6SI8 - chains D and C of the 4 polymer chains in the assembly; structure by electron microscopy, 3.40 A resolution.

# Chain D (and C)
Protein: Glucose-1-phosphate adenylyltransferase
Organism: Escherichia coli
Notes: EC 2.7.7.27; chain C of this document is another copy of the same molecule, construct and numbering; everything in this record applies to it too
UniProtKB: P0A6V1 (GLGC_ECOLI); residue numbers follow UniProt; this construct covers 1-431
Amino-acid sequence (431 residues; each row starts with the number of its first residue):
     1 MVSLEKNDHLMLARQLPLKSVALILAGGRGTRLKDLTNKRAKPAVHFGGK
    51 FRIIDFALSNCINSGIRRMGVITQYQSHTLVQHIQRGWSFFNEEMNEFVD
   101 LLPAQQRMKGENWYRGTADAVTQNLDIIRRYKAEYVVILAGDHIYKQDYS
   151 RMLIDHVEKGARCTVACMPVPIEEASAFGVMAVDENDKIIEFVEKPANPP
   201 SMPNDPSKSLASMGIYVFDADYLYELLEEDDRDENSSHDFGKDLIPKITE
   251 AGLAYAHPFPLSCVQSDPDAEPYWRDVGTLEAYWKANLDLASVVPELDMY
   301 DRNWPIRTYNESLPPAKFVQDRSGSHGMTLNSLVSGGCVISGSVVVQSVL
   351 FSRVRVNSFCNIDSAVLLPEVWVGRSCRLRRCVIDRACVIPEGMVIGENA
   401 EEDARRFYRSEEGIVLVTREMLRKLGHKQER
Disordered / not traced: 1-6
Small-molecule neighbours: adenosine monophosphate (AMP): Lys-39, Arg-40, Ala-44, His-46, Arg-52, Thr-79, Glu-370, Arg-386, Ala-387, Arg-419
UniProt features mapped onto this chain:
  - binding site (beta-D-fructose 1,6-bisphosphate): Lys-39, Arg-419 to Arg-423, Gln-429 to Arg-431
  - binding site (AMP): Arg-40, His-46, Arg-52, Arg-130, Glu-370, Arg-386
  - binding site (alpha-D-glucose 1-phosphate): Tyr-114, Gly-179, Glu-194, Lys-195, Ser-212
  - site (Could play a key role in the communication between the regulatory and the substrate sites): Gln-74, Trp-113
  - natural variant: Ala-44 (A44T: In SG14 mutant), Arg-67 (R67C: In CL1136 mutant), Pro-295 (P295S: In SG5 mutant), Gly-336 (G336D: In 618 mutant)
  - mutagenesis: Lys-39 (K39E: The level of activation by pyridoxal phosphate and fructose-1,6-phosphate is only approximately 2-fold compared to activation of 15- to 28-fold respectively, for the wild-type ...), Gln-74 (Q74A: Insensitive to activation by fructose-1,6-bisphosphate, but still binds fructose-1,6-bisphosphate with similar affinity as the wild-type ...), Trp-113 (W113A: Insensitive to activation by fructose-1,6-bisphosphate, but still binds fructose-1,6-bisphosphate, with similar affinity as the wild-type ...), Tyr-114 (Y114F: Shows a decrease of affinity for the substrates and less than 2-fold activation by fructose 1,6-bisphosphate in the ADP-glucose synthesis direction ...), Lys-195 (K195E/I/H/R: Decrease of the affinity for alpha-D-glucose 1-phosphate, but no loss in adenylyltransferase activity ...)
What the authors report for this chain:
  - binding site for adenosine monophosphate: Arg-40, His-46, Thr-79, Arg-130, Arg-386
  - mutagenesis - Q106A, R115A: decreased catalytic activity on FBP (citing earlier work)
  - mutagenesis - W113A: decreased catalytic activity (citing earlier work)
  - mutagenesis - P103A, W113A, Y114A: increased catalytic activity on adenosine monophosphate (citing earlier work)
  - catalytic residues: Arg-32, Lys-42, Lys-195 (by similarity / conservation)

# Chain D / chain C interface
Pairs across the interface (63):
  Gly-48(D) / Pro-315(C)
  Lys-50(D) / Ser-312(C)  hydrogen bond
  Lys-50(D) / Leu-313(C)  hydrogen bond (side chain-backbone)
  Leu-290(D) / Lys-317(C)  hydrogen bond (backbone-side chain)
  Ala-291(D) / Lys-317(C)  hydrogen bond (backbone-side chain)
  Ser-292(D) / Lys-317(C)  hydrogen bond (backbone-side chain)
  Val-293(D) / Gln-320(C)
  Tyr-300(D) / Pro-314(C)  hydrophobic
  Tyr-300(D) / Pro-315(C)
  Tyr-300(D) / Lys-317(C)
  Tyr-300(D) / Gly-337(C)
  Tyr-300(D) / Val-339(C)  hydrophobic
  Asn-310(D) / Asn-310(C)
  Asn-310(D) / Ser-312(C)  hydrogen bond
  Ser-312(D) / Lys-50(C)  hydrogen bond
  Ser-312(D) / Asn-310(C)  hydrogen bond
  Leu-313(D) / Lys-50(C)  hydrogen bond (backbone-side chain)
  Pro-314(D) / Tyr-300(C)  hydrophobic
  Pro-315(D) / Gly-48(C)
  Pro-315(D) / Tyr-300(C)
  Pro-315(D) / Ser-335(C)
  Ala-316(D) / Ser-332(C)
  Ala-316(D) / Leu-333(C)
  Ala-316(D) / Val-334(C)  hydrogen bond (backbone-backbone)
  Lys-317(D) / Leu-290(C)  hydrogen bond (side chain-backbone)
  Lys-317(D) / Ala-291(C)  hydrogen bond (side chain-backbone)
  Lys-317(D) / Ser-292(C)  hydrogen bond (side chain-backbone)
  Lys-317(D) / Tyr-300(C)
  Lys-317(D) / Ser-332(C)
  Lys-317(D) / Leu-333(C)
  Phe-318(D) / Phe-318(C)  hydrophobic
  Phe-318(D) / Thr-329(C)
  Phe-318(D) / Asn-331(C)  hydrogen bond (backbone-backbone)
  Phe-318(D) / Ser-332(C)  hydrogen bond (backbone-backbone)
  Val-319(D) / Asn-331(C)
  Gln-320(D) / Leu-330(C)
  Gln-320(D) / Asn-331(C)  hydrogen bond (backbone-side chain)
  Ser-325(D) / Leu-330(C)
  His-326(D) / Met-328(C)
  His-326(D) / Thr-329(C)
  His-326(D) / Leu-330(C)
  Gly-327(D) / Met-328(C)
  Gly-327(D) / Thr-329(C)  hydrogen bond (backbone-side chain)
  Met-328(D) / His-326(C)
  Met-328(D) / Gly-327(C)
  Met-328(D) / Met-328(C)  hydrophobic
  Thr-329(D) / Phe-318(C)
  Thr-329(D) / His-326(C)
  Thr-329(D) / Gly-327(C)  hydrogen bond (backbone-backbone)
  Leu-330(D) / Gln-320(C)
  Leu-330(D) / Ser-325(C)
  Leu-330(D) / His-326(C)
  Asn-331(D) / Phe-318(C)  hydrogen bond (backbone-backbone)
  Asn-331(D) / Val-319(C)
  Asn-331(D) / Gln-320(C)  hydrogen bond (side chain-backbone)
  Ser-332(D) / Ala-316(C)
  Ser-332(D) / Lys-317(C)
  Ser-332(D) / Phe-318(C)  hydrogen bond (backbone-backbone)
  Leu-333(D) / Ala-316(C)
  Leu-333(D) / Lys-317(C)
  Val-334(D) / Ala-316(C)  hydrogen bond (backbone-backbone)
  Ser-335(D) / Pro-315(C)
  Val-339(D) / Tyr-300(C)  hydrophobic
Also at the interface, not in a pair above, chain D (38 interface residues in all): Gly-49, Pro-295, Arg-302, Thr-308, Gly-324, Gly-337, Val-346, Arg-353, Arg-355
Also at the interface, not in a pair above, chain C (38 interface residues in all): Gly-49, Val-293, Arg-302, Thr-308, Gly-324, Cys-338, Val-346, Arg-353, Arg-355

# In short
Chain D and chain C each contribute 38 residues to their interface, with 22 hydrogen bonds. Polar pairs
include Lys-50(D)/Ser-312(C), Lys-50(D)/Leu-313(C) and Leu-290(D)/Lys-317(C). Bound to chain D: adenosine
monophosphate. The paper reports catalytic residues Arg-32(D), Lys-42(D) and Lys-195(D); P103A, W113A and
Y114A of chain D increase catalytic activity on adenosine monophosphate; 5 substitutions were tested in all.
Both chains are Glucose-1-phosphate adenylyltransferase (Escherichia coli). Entry 6SI8 (Escherichia coli
AGPase in complex with AMP) was determined by electron microscopy, deposited together with 6SHJ, 6SHN and
6SHQ.
